PDB entry 6UT7 | electron microscopy, 4.26 A resolution (low resolution: residue-level contacts below are approximate; hydrogen-bond / salt-bridge calls are withheld) | chains E and F of the 14 polymer chains in the assembly

Chain E (and F):
Protein: GTPase subunit of restriction endonuclease
From: Thermococcus gammatolerans
Notes: chain F of this document is another copy of the same molecule, construct and numbering; everything in this record applies to it too
Reference sequence: C5A3Z3 (C5A3Z3_THEGJ); residues 186-613 here = UniProt positions 186-613
Sequence (428 residues; numbered 186 to 613; the number before each row is that of its first residue):
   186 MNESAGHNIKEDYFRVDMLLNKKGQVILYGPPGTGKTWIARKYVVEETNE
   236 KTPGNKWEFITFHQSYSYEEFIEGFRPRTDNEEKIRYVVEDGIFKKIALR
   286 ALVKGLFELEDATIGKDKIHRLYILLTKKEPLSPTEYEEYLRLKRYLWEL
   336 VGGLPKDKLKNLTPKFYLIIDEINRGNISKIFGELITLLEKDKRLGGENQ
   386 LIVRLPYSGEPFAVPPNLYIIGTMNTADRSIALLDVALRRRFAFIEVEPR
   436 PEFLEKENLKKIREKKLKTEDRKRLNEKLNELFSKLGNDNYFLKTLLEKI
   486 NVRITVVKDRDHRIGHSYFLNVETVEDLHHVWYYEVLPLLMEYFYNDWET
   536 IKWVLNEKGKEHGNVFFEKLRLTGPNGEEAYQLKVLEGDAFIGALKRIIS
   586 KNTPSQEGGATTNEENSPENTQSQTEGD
Unresolved in the structure: 186-192, 585-613
Metal / ion sites: Mg2+: Thr222, Asp356 (together with GTP-gamma-S)
Residues lining bound ligands:
  - GTP-gamma-S (GSP; 5'-guanosine-diphosphate-monothiophosphate), molecule 1: Pro217, Gly218, Thr219, Gly220, Lys221, Thr222, Trp223, Asp356, Glu357, Asn410, Phe438, Ile447, His501, Ser502, Leu505
  - GTP-gamma-S (GSP), molecule 2: Ile371, Glu375, Asp377, Lys378, Asn384, Ala422, Arg425, Arg426
Reported in the primary citation:
  - mutagenesis - R360A, R414A, D420A, R424A, E527A, Y530A: increased catalytic activity
  - mutagenesis - K221A, T222A, D356A, N410A, D413A, R425A, R426A: decreased catalytic activity
  - mutagenesis - W223A, D356A, R425A, R426A: decreased stability
  - mutagenesis - W223A: abolished catalytic activity
  - mutagenesis - N410A, D413A: abolished catalytic activity with McrBC 5-methylcytosine restriction system component
  - mutagenesis - E375A, D377A, K378A: unchanged catalytic activity

Interface between chain E and chain F:
Contacting residue pairs (93):
  Pro217(E) with Val421(F)
  Gly218(E) with Arg425(F)
  Thr222(E) with Lys378(F)
  Trp223(E) with Asn384(F)
  Arg226(E) with Lys341(F); Glu383(F); Gln385(F); Leu386(F)
  Lys236(E) with Lys341(F)
  Thr237(E) with Ile387(F)
  Pro238(E) with Ile387(F)
  Glu243(E) with Arg389(F)
  Phe244(E) with Leu386(F); Val388(F); Arg389(F)
  Ile245(E) with Val388(F); Arg389(F)
  Thr246(E) with Gly368(F); Glu369(F); Thr372(F); Val388(F)
  His248(E) with Tyr253(F); Gly368(F); Glu369(F)
  Ser250(E) with Tyr253(F); Glu254(F); Lys365(F); Tyr392(F)
  Tyr251(E) with Pro391(F)
  Arg261(E) with Phe260(F)
  Pro262(E) with Phe260(F); Tyr272(F)
  Lys269(E) with Ile270(F); Arg271(F)
  Ile270(E) with Tyr272(F)
  Tyr272(E) with Tyr272(F)
  Ile278(E) with Arg389(F)
  Lys314(E) with Arg330(F); Glu334(F); Glu395(F)
  Glu315(E) with Arg330(F)
  Pro316(E) with Arg330(F)
  Asp356(E) with Thr372(F)
  Arg360(E) with Ser364(F); Ile371(F); Ala422(F)
  Asn410(E) with Val421(F)
  Ala412(E) with Val421(F)
  Lys451(E) with Glu383(F)
  Ser502(E) with Arg425(F)
  Tyr503(E) with Arg425(F)
  Asp512(E) with Lys207(F)
  His515(E) with Met203(F); Lys207(F)
  Val516(E) with Lys207(F)
  Tyr519(E) with Arg200(F); Leu204(F); Ala428(F); Phe429(F)
  Glu520(E) with Lys207(F); Lys208(F); Arg425(F)
  Pro523(E) with Arg424(F)
  Leu524(E) with Arg424(F)
  Met526(E) with Tyr214(F); Arg495(F)
  Glu527(E) with Ile416(F); Leu418(F); Asp420(F); Arg424(F)
  Tyr530(E) with Ile416(F); Asp494(F); His497(F)
  Asn531(E) with Asp494(F); Arg495(F)
  Trp533(E) with Arg495(F)
  Leu555(E) with Thr490(F); Val491(F)
  Leu557(E) with Val487(F); Arg488(F); Val491(F); Trp538(F)
  Thr558(E) with Val491(F); Trp538(F)
  Gly559(E) with Val491(F); Trp538(F)
  Pro560(E) with Trp538(F); Lys543(F)
  Glu563(E) with Val491(F); Val492(F)
  Ala565(E) with Thr490(F)
  Leu568(E) with Glu431(F); Arg495(F)
Other interface residues (no listed pair), chain E (62 interface residues in all): Gly239, Phe247, Gln249, Ser252, Glu255, Thr264, Glu357, Asp413, Asn506, Tyr528, Tyr566
Other interface residues (no listed pair), chain F (58 interface residues in all): Gly337, Asp377, Ser415, Leu419, Lys493, Asp496

Overview:
62 residues of chain E and 58 residues of chain F are in contact. Ligands of chain E: GTP-gamma-S. The paper
reports that K221A, T222A and D356A of chain E, among others, reduce catalytic activity; R360A, R414A and
D420A of chain E, among others, increase catalytic activity; 17 substitutions were tested in all.
Chain E and chain F are both GTPase subunit of restriction endonuclease (Thermococcus gammatolerans); the
structure, Fitted model for the tetradecameric assembly of Thermococcus gammatolerans McrB AAA+ hexamers with
bound McrC, was determined by electron microscopy together with 6UT3, 6UT4, 6UT5, 6UT6 and 6UT8 from the same
study.
